Entry 3HOY (X-ray diffraction, 3.40 A resolution); this record covers chains B and C of the 15 polymer chains in the assembly.

[Chain B]
Protein: DNA-directed RNA polymerase II subunit RPB2
Organism: Saccharomyces cerevisiae
Notes: EC 2.7.7.6
Reference sequence: P08518 (RPB2_YEAST); residue numbers follow UniProt; this construct covers 1-1224
Sequence (1224 residues; each row starts with the number of its first residue):
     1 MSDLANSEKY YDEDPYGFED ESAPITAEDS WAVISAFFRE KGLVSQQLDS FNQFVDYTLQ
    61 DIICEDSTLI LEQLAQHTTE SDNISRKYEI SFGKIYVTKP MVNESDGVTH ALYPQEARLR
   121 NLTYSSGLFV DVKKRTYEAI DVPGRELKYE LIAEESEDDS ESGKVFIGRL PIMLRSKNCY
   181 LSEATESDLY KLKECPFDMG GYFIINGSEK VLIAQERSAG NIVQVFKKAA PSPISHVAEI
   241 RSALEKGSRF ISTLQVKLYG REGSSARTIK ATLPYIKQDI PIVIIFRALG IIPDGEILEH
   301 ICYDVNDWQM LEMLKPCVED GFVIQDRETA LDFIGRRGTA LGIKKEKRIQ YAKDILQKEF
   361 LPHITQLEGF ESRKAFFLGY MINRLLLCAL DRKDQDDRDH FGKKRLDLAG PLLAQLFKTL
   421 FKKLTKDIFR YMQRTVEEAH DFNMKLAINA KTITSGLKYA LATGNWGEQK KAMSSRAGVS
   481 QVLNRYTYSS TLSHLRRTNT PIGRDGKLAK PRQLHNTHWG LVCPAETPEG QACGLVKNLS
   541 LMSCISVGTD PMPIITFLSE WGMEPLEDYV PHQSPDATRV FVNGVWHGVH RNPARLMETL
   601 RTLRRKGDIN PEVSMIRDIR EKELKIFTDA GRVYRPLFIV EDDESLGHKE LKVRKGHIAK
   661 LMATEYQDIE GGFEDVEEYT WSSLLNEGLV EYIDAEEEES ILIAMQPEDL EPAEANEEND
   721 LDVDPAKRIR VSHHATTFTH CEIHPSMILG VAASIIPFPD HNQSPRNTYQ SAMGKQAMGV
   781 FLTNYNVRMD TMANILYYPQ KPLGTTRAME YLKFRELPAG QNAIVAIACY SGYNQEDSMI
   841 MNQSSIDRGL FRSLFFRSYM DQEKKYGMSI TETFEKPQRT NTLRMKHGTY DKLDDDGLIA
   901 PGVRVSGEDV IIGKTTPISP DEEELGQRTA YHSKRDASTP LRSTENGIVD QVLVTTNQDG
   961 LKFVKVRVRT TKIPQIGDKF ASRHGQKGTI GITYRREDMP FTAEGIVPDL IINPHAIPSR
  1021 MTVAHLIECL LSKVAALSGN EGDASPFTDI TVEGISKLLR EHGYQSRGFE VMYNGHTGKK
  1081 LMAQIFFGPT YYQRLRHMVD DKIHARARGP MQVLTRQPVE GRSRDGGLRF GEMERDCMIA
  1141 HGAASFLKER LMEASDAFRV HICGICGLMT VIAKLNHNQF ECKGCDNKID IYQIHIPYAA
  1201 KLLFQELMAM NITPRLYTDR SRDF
Unresolved in the structure: 1-19, 71-89, 136-163, 337-344, 438-445, 468-476, 669-677, 716-721, 920-932
Bound ions: Zn2+: Cys1163, Cys1166, Cys1182, Cys1185

[Chain C]
Protein: DNA-directed RNA polymerase II subunit RPB3
Organism: Saccharomyces cerevisiae
Notes: EC 2.7.7.6
Reference sequence: P16370 (RPB3_YEAST); residues 2-318 here = UniProt positions 2-318
Sequence (347 residues; row label = number of the first residue in the row; numbers below 1 keep their minus sign (Met-28 is residue -28)):
   -28 MGSHHHHHHS NSGLNDIFEA QKIEWHEDTG SEEGPQVKIR EASKDNVDFI LSNVDLAMAN
    32 SLRRVMIAEI PTLAIDSVEV ETNTTVLADE FIAHRLGLIP LQSMDIEQLE YSRDCFCEDH
    92 CDKCSVVLTL QAFGESESTT NVYSKDLVIV SNLMGRNIGH PIIQDKEGNG VLICKLRKGQ
   152 ELKLTCVAKK GIAKEHAKWG PAAAIEFEYD PWNKLKHTDY WYEQDSAKEW PQSKNCEYED
   212 PPNEGDPFDY KAQADTFYMN VESVGSIPVD QVVVRGIDTL QKKVASILLA LTQMDQDKVN
   272 FASGDNNTAS NMLGSNEDVM MTGAEQDPYS NASQMGNTGS GGYDNAW
Unresolved in the structure: -28 to 2, 269-318
Construct notes: expression tag (-28 to 1)
Curated features (UniProtKB/Swiss-Prot):
  - binding site (Zn(2+)): Cys86, Cys88, Cys92, Cys95
  - modified residue: Ser2 (N-acetylserine)
  - natural variant: Ala30 (A30D: In mutant RPB3-1)
  - mutagenesis: Lys9 (K9E: Transcript termination readthrough)
Bound ions: Zn2+: Cys86, Cys88, Cys92, Cys95

[How chain B and chain C interact]
Residue-residue contacts (76; chain B residue first):
  Asn786(B) - Val57(C)
  Tyr797(B) - Glu61(C)
  Tyr797(B) - Phe62(C)
  Tyr798(B) - Phe62(C)  hydrophobic
  Tyr798(B) - His65(C)
  Tyr798(B) - Arg66(C)  hydrogen bond
  Ser844(B) - Ala168(C)
  Asp847(B) - His65(C)
  Asp847(B) - His167(C)  salt bridge
  Asp847(B) - Ala168(C)  hydrogen bond (side chain-backbone)
  Arg848(B) - His65(C)
  Arg848(B) - Leu69(C)
  Gly849(B) - His65(C)  hydrogen bond (backbone-side chain)
  Arg852(B) - His65(C)
  Arg969(B) - Asp60(C)  salt bridge
  Arg969(B) - Glu61(C)  salt bridge
  Thr970(B) - Glu61(C)
  Thr971(B) - Glu61(C)  hydrogen bond
  Arg995(B) - Lys165(C)
  Arg996(B) - Arg34(C)  hydrogen bond (backbone-side chain)
  Arg996(B) - Ile38(C)
  Arg996(B) - Ala173(C)
  Arg996(B) - Ala174(C)  hydrogen bond (side chain-backbone)
  Arg996(B) - Ala175(C)
  Arg996(B) - Ile176(C)
  Glu997(B) - Arg34(C)  hydrogen bond (backbone-side chain)
  Glu997(B) - Arg35(C)  hydrogen bond (backbone-side chain)
  Glu997(B) - Ile38(C)
  Glu997(B) - Ala39(C)
  Asp998(B) - Arg35(C)  salt bridge
  Phe1001(B) - Arg34(C)
  Ala1003(B) - Glu177(C)
  Ala1003(B) - Phe178(C)  hydrogen bond (backbone-backbone)
  Ala1003(B) - Glu179(C)
  Glu1004(B) - Glu177(C)
  Gly1005(B) - Ile176(C)
  Arg1060(B) - Lys199(C)  hydrogen bond (side chain-backbone)
  Arg1060(B) - Pro202(C)
  Gly1063(B) - Pro202(C)
  Tyr1064(B) - Pro202(C)
  Gln1065(B) - Glu200(C)
  Gln1065(B) - Trp201(C)
  Arg1067(B) - Glu194(C)  salt bridge
  Phe1069(B) - Trp192(C)
  Phe1069(B) - Trp201(C)
  Glu1070(B) - Trp201(C)
  Tyr1073(B) - Phe178(C)
  Tyr1073(B) - Glu179(C)
  Tyr1073(B) - Tyr180(C)  hydrophobic
  Gly1075(B) - Asn31(C)
  Gly1075(B) - Arg34(C)  hydrogen bond (backbone-side chain)
  Gly1075(B) - Arg35(C)  hydrogen bond (backbone-side chain)
  His1076(B) - Asn31(C)  hydrogen bond (backbone-side chain)
  Thr1077(B) - Leu27(C)
  Thr1077(B) - Asn31(C)  hydrogen bond (backbone-side chain)
  Gly1078(B) - Leu27(C)
  Gly1078(B) - Asn31(C)
  Gly1078(B) - Phe178(C)
  Gly1078(B) - Tyr180(C)
  Lys1079(B) - Leu27(C)
  Lys1079(B) - Tyr180(C)
  Lys1079(B) - His188(C)
  Lys1080(B) - Tyr180(C)  hydrogen bond (side chain-backbone)
  Lys1080(B) - Asp181(C)  salt bridge
  Lys1080(B) - His188(C)
  Lys1080(B) - Thr189(C)
  Leu1081(B) - Thr189(C)
  Met1082(B) - Lys187(C)
  Met1082(B) - His188(C)
  Met1082(B) - Thr189(C)  hydrogen bond (side chain-backbone)
  Met1082(B) - Asp190(C)  hydrogen bond (backbone-backbone)
  Gln1084(B) - Thr189(C)
  Gln1084(B) - Asp190(C)  hydrogen bond (side chain-backbone)
  Gln1084(B) - Tyr191(C)
  Gln1084(B) - Trp192(C)
  Gln1084(B) - Trp201(C)
Other interface residues (no listed pair), chain B (40 interface residues in all): Tyr785, Leu854, Met999, Val1071
Other interface residues (no listed pair), chain C (37 interface residues in all): Ala59

[In short]
Chain B and chain C form an interface of 40 and 37 residues respectively, with 18 hydrogen bonds and 6 salt
bridges. Polar contacts include Asp847(B)-His167(C), Arg969(B)-Asp60(C) and Arg969(B)-Glu61(C). From UniProt:
4 Zn2+-binding residues and one mutagenesis site on chain C.
Chain B is DNA-directed RNA polymerase II subunit RPB2 and chain C is DNA-directed RNA polymerase II subunit
RPB3, both from Saccharomyces cerevisiae; the structure, Complete RNA polymerase II elongation complex VI, was
determined by X-ray diffraction, deposited together with 3HOU, 3HOV, 3HOW, 3HOX and 3HOZ.
